Entry 8JWW (electron microscopy, 3.50 A resolution); this record covers chains D and IA of the 35 polymer chains in the assembly.

# Chain D
Name: Tail virion protein G9P
Organism: Enterobacteria phage M13
Reference sequence: P69538 (G9P_BPM13); residue numbers follow UniProt; this construct covers 1-32
Sequence (32 residues; numbered 1 to 32; the number before each row is that of its first residue):
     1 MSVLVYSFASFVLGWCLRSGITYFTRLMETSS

# Chain IA
Name: Tail virion protein G7P
Organism: Enterobacteria phage M13
Reference sequence: P69535 (G7P_BPM13); residue numbers follow UniProt; this construct covers 1-33
Sequence (33 residues; row label = number of the first residue in the row):
     1 MEQVADFDTIYQAMIQISVVLCFALGIIAGGQR
Unresolved in the structure: 1-4

# How chain D and chain IA interact
Contacting residue pairs (22):
  Ser7(D) - Ser18(IA)  hydrogen bond
  Ser7(D) - Cys22(IA)
  Ser10(D) - Val19(IA)  hydrogen bond (side chain-backbone)
  Ser10(D) - Cys22(IA)
  Ser10(D) - Phe23(IA)  hydrogen bond (side chain-backbone)
  Phe11(D) - Cys22(IA)
  Phe11(D) - Gly26(IA)
  Gly14(D) - Phe23(IA)
  Gly14(D) - Gly26(IA)
  Gly14(D) - Ile27(IA)
  Trp15(D) - Gly26(IA)
  Trp15(D) - Gly30(IA)
  Arg18(D) - Ile27(IA)
  Arg18(D) - Gly30(IA)
  Arg18(D) - Gly31(IA)
  Ser19(D) - Gly30(IA)
  Thr22(D) - Gly30(IA)  hydrogen bond (side chain-backbone)
  Thr22(D) - Gly31(IA)
  Thr22(D) - Arg33(IA)
  Thr25(D) - Arg33(IA)
  Arg26(D) - Arg33(IA)  hydrogen bond (side chain-backbone)
  Glu29(D) - Arg33(IA)  salt bridge
Other interface residues (no listed pair), chain D (14 interface residues in all): Val3, Tyr6, Leu17
Other interface residues (no listed pair), chain IA (11 interface residues in all): Ile15, Ala29

# In short
The interface between chain D and chain IA involves 14 residues on one side and 11 on the other, with 5
hydrogen bonds and 1 salt bridge. Among the polar pairs are Glu29(D)-Arg33(IA), Ser7(D)-Ser18(IA) and
Ser10(D)-Val19(IA).
Chain D is Tail virion protein G9P and chain IA is Tail virion protein G7P, both from Enterobacteria phage
M13; the structure, top segment of the bacteriophage M13 mini variant, was determined by electron microscopy.
